8JWD - chain A; structure by X-ray diffraction, 1.33 A resolution.

== Chain A ==
Name: histidine kinase
Organism: Escherichia coli O157:H7
Notes: EC 2.7.13.3
UniProt: A0A2T3SYV0 (A0A2T3SYV0_ECOLX); residue numbers follow UniProt; this construct covers 41-167
Amino-acid sequence (148 residues; row label = number of the first residue in the row):
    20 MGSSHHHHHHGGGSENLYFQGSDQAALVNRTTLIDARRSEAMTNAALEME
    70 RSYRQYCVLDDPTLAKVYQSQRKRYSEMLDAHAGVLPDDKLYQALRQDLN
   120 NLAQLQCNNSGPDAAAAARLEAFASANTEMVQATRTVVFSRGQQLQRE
Disordered / not traced: 20-43, 167
Disulfide bonds: Cys-76/Cys-126
Differences from the reference sequence: initiating methionine (20); expression tag (21-40)

== Overview ==
Chain A is histidine kinase (Escherichia coli O157:H7); the structure, Histidine kinase QseE sensor domain of
Escherichia coli O157:H7, was determined by X-ray diffraction (same publication as 7X6G and 7X6H).
